Entry 6RDU (electron microscopy, 3.50 A resolution); this record covers chains 4 and 7 of the 31 polymer chains in the assembly.

[Chain 4]
Molecule: Mitochondrial ATP synthase associated protein ASA4
Source organism: Polytomella sp. Pringsheim 198.80
UniProtKB: D7NIZ2 (D7NIZ2_9CHLO); numbering as in UniProt (aligned over 1-294)
Amino-acid sequence (294 residues; numbered 1 to 294; the number before each row is that of its first residue):
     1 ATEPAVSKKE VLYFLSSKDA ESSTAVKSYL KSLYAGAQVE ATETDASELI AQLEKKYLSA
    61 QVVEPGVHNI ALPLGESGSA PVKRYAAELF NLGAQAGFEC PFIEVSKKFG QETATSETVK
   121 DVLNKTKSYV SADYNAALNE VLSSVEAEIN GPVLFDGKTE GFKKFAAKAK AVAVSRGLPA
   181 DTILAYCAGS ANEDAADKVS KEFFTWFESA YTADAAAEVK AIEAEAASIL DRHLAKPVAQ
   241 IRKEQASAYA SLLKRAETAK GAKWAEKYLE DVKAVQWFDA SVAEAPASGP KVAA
Unresolved in the structure: 1-4

[Chain 7]
Molecule: Mitochondrial ATP synthase associated protein ASA7
Source organism: Polytomella sp. Pringsheim 198.80
UniProtKB: D8V7I2 (D8V7I2_9CHLO); residue numbers follow UniProt; this construct covers 1-190
Amino-acid sequence (190 residues; each row starts with the number of its first residue):
     1 MSSVRAGVEA GRRDLTTFTF SGLQDAPVAA LSGSIKLNVA AKAGKAEVTV AAGAAKAATQ
    61 VSAAALRKLS GSKISLAEVA RISVLHSSIQ NYLLSLSNER YQLLSQWPDF TTMYGKDFYY
   121 RAHPEDLKKF YDAADEYYKL YETVTEFDSL SALASQVVPN YAARRRSTVH PAIGSTVADG
   181 AFTNFLLSKQ
Unresolved in the structure: 1-14

[How chain 4 and chain 7 interact]
Pairs across the interface (122):
  K56(4) - T168(7)
  V63(4) - R165(7)
  V63(4) - P171(7)  hydrophobic
  E64(4) - A162(7)
  E64(4) - R166(7)  salt bridge
  V67(4) - Y161(7)  hydrophobic
  V67(4) - R165(7)
  H68(4) - S83(7)
  H68(4) - V84(7)  hydrogen bond (backbone-backbone)
  H68(4) - L85(7)  hydrogen bond (backbone-backbone)
  H68(4) - V158(7)
  H68(4) - A162(7)
  N69(4) - V84(7)
  I70(4) - L85(7)
  A71(4) - V84(7)  hydrophobic
  A71(4) - S88(7)
  L72(4) - L85(7)  hydrophobic
  L72(4) - S88(7)  hydrogen bond (backbone-side chain)
  L72(4) - I89(7)  hydrophobic
  L72(4) - Y161(7)
  L74(4) - I89(7)  hydrophobic
  L74(4) - Y92(7)  hydrophobic
  G75(4) - Y92(7)
  Y85(4) - Y161(7)  hydrogen bond
  L89(4) - R165(7)
  L89(4) - H170(7)
  L89(4) - A172(7)  hydrophobic
  F90(4) - A172(7)  hydrophobic
  G93(4) - H170(7)
  F98(4) - V169(7)
  F98(4) - H170(7)
  F98(4) - P171(7)
  E99(4) - H170(7)  hydrogen bond (backbone-side chain)
  P101(4) - H170(7)
  P101(4) - I173(7)
  F102(4) - G180(7)
  F102(4) - A181(7)
  E104(4) - V169(7)
  V105(4) - V169(7)  hydrophobic
  V105(4) - A178(7)  hydrophobic
  V105(4) - A181(7)  hydrophobic
  S106(4) - A181(7)
  F109(4) - A178(7)
  F109(4) - A181(7)
  F109(4) - F182(7)  hydrophobic
  F109(4) - F185(7)  hydrophobic
  T113(4) - F185(7)
  V122(4) - F185(7)  hydrophobic
  L123(4) - F182(7)  hydrophobic
  T126(4) - F182(7)
  Y129(4) - V169(7)  hydrophobic
  Y129(4) - A178(7)
  V130(4) - D179(7)
  V130(4) - F182(7)  hydrophobic
  S131(4) - D179(7)  hydrogen bond
  Y134(4) - D179(7)
  Y134(4) - F182(7)  hydrophobic
  Y134(4) - T183(7)
  L138(4) - F182(7)  hydrophobic
  L138(4) - L186(7)  hydrophobic
  F155(4) - L186(7)
  F155(4) - Q190(7)  hydrogen bond (backbone-side chain)
  D156(4) - Q190(7)
  F162(4) - L186(7)
  F162(4) - S188(7)
  F165(4) - L186(7)  hydrophobic
  A169(4) - L187(7)  hydrophobic
  K170(4) - L187(7)
  A173(4) - T183(7)
  L178(4) - G180(7)
  L178(4) - T183(7)
  I183(4) - G180(7)
  I183(4) - N184(7)
  L184(4) - N184(7)
  L184(4) - L187(7)  hydrophobic
  L184(4) - S188(7)
  C187(4) - N184(7)
  W206(4) - T176(7)
  W206(4) - G180(7)
  F207(4) - V177(7)  hydrophobic
  A210(4) - T176(7)
  A210(4) - V177(7)  hydrophobic
  D214(4) - G174(7)  hydrogen bond (side chain-backbone)
  D214(4) - S175(7)
  D214(4) - T176(7)  hydrogen bond
  D214(4) - V177(7)
  E218(4) - R164(7)  salt bridge
  E218(4) - R165(7)  salt bridge
  I222(4) - V157(7)  hydrophobic
  I222(4) - Y161(7)  hydrophobic
  E223(4) - Y92(7)
  E225(4) - Q156(7)
  E225(4) - V157(7)
  A226(4) - Y92(7)  hydrophobic
  A226(4) - L93(7)
  A227(4) - L96(7)  hydrophobic
  I229(4) - L153(7)  hydrophobic
  I229(4) - Q156(7)
  L230(4) - L93(7)  hydrophobic
  L230(4) - L96(7)  hydrophobic
  L230(4) - S97(7)
  L230(4) - L150(7)  hydrophobic
  L230(4) - L153(7)  hydrophobic
  D231(4) - R100(7)  salt bridge
  H233(4) - T143(7)
  H233(4) - S149(7)  hydrogen bond
  H233(4) - L153(7)
  L234(4) - R100(7)
  L234(4) - T143(7)
  L234(4) - V144(7)  hydrophobic
  K236(4) - T143(7)  hydrogen bond (backbone-side chain)
  V238(4) - E142(7)
  V238(4) - T143(7)
  V238(4) - E146(7)
  I241(4) - T143(7)
  R242(4) - E146(7)  salt bridge
  Q245(4) - S149(7)  hydrogen bond (side chain-backbone)
  Q245(4) - A152(7)
  V275(4) - R81(7)
  F278(4) - V79(7)  hydrophobic
  F278(4) - R81(7)
  D279(4) - R81(7)  salt bridge
Other interface residues (no listed pair), chain 4 (80 interface residues in all): A60, K108, G110, S116, G157, K158, A166, R176, A180, Y211, A235, P237, P290, V292
Other interface residues (no listed pair), chain 7 (56 interface residues in all): A80, I82, K139, L140, S167, K189

[Overview]
80 residues of chain 4 and 56 residues of chain 7 are in contact, with 12 hydrogen bonds and 6 salt bridges.
Among the polar pairs are E64(4)-R166(7), E218(4)-R164(7) and E218(4)-R165(7).
Chain 4 is Mitochondrial ATP synthase associated protein ASA4 and chain 7 is Mitochondrial ATP synthase
associated protein ASA7, both from Polytomella sp. Pringsheim 198.80; the structure, Cryo-EM structure of
Polytomella F-ATP synthase, Rotary substate 1E, monomer-masked refinement, was determined by electron
microscopy together with 6RD4, 6RD5, 6RD6, 6RD7, 6RD8, 6RD9 and 46 further entries from the same study.
